Entry 6WUL (electron microscopy, 3.20 A resolution); this record covers chains D and F of the 6 polymer chains in the assembly.

Chain D:
Name: Sam35
Source organism: Thermothelomyces thermophilus
UniProt: G2QAT9 (G2QAT9_MYCTT); numbering as in UniProt; present here: 1-262, 264-333
Sequence (332 residues; each row starts with the number of its first residue; note: 1 number in that range is skipped by the numbering (no residue carries it; nothing is unmodelled there)):
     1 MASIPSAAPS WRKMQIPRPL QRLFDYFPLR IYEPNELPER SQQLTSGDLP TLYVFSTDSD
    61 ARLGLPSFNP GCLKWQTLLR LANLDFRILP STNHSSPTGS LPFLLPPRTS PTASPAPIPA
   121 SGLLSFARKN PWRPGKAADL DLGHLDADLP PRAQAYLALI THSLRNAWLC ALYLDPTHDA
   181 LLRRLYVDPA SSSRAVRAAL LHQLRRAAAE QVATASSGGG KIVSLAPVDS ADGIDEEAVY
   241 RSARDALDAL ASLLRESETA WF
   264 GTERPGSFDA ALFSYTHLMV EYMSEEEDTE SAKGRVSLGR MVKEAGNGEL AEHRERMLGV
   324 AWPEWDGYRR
Unresolved in the structure: 1-25, 129-138, 290-291

Chain F:
Name: Tom37 domain-containing protein
Source organism: Thermothelomyces thermophilus
UniProt: G2Q6R7 (G2Q6R7_MYCTT); residue numbers follow UniProt; this construct covers 1-445
Sequence (479 residues; each row starts with the number of its first residue; note: 1 number in that range is skipped by the numbering (no residue carries it; nothing is unmodelled there); numbers below 1 keep their minus sign (Met-34 is residue -34)):
   -34 MSSAWSHPQF EK
   -21 GGGSGGGSGG SAWSHPQFEK GGMAVQLHVW GPAFGLPSID AECLAAIAYL AQTLGSADYQ
    39 LIQSSPSAVP TQHLPTLYDS RTSTWIGGFT SITAHLHTHP PPTFQSAPQP TDGSSSTTTT
    99 TTTTTTAASA TADGTAYTAF LSAHAAPLLA LSLYVSSANY GAATRPAYSA VLPLPLPWTE
   159 PPAVRAAMAR RAAHLGLSSL DADAAAERAR AEERRAAADG WVAVPPHATA GRAAGGGGGG
   219 GGGGGKGGGV AAVLTPEQKS RIRLEEAARE VLDVLAEVDW AAGGGGRQVA AEVRCLAFGY
   279 LALMLLPDVP RPWLREIMEG RYPALCTFVR DFRARVFPQG GKLLPWADGG AQASASASAS
   339 ASAVALRFVR AVMAEVPLVG EWWSRWWTAR KKREVLASKG AKPAPSNDLL LLLGAGLGLT
   399 VVGAGVFFYR GLPPFGEAVQ VWRKPVVGLS SFGAAGAMFS GALYGLD
Unresolved in the structure: -34 to -33, -21 to 1, 76-104, 179-236, 425-445
Differences from the reference sequence: expression tag (-34 to -23, -21 to 0)

Interface between chain D and chain F:
Pairs across the interface - 65 pairs, chain D then chain F:
  Pro151(D) with Asp251(F); Val252(F); Glu255(F)
  Arg152(D) with Asp111(F), salt bridge; Tyr115(F); Glu255(F), hydrogen bond (backbone-side chain); Arg265(F)
  Gln154(D) with Phe118(F); Val252(F)
  Ala155(D) with Ala114(F); Tyr115(F), hydrophobic; Phe118(F), hydrophobic; Val252(F)
  Tyr156(D) with Ala110(F); Asp111(F), hydrogen bond; Ala114(F), hydrophobic
  Ala158(D) with Ala117(F); Phe118(F), hydrophobic
  Leu159(D) with Thr113(F); Ala114(F), hydrophobic; Ala117(F), hydrophobic
  His162(D) with Ala121(F)
  Cys170(D) with His-28(F), hydrogen bond
  Leu174(D) with Trp-30(F); Ser-29(F); His-28(F), hydrogen bond (backbone-backbone)
  Asp175(D) with His-28(F), salt bridge
  Pro176(D) with Ser-29(F)
  His202(D) with Trp-30(F)
  Arg205(D) with Trp-30(F)
  Arg206(D) with Trp-30(F)
  Thr214(D) with Arg169(F), hydrogen bond (backbone-side chain)
  Ser216(D) with Glu20(F); Arg169(F)
  Ser217(D) with Thr68(F)
  Gly220(D) with His51(F)
  Lys221(D) with Thr49(F); Gln50(F)
  Ile222(D) with Gln50(F), hydrogen bond (backbone-backbone)
  Val223(D) with Ala161(F)
  Ser224(D) with Ala352(F), hydrogen bond (side chain-backbone); Glu353(F), hydrogen bond
  Leu225(D) with Glu353(F), hydrogen bond (backbone-side chain)
  Pro227(D) with Arg168(F)
  Asp229(D) with Trp-30(F), hydrogen bond (backbone-side chain); Arg363(F), salt bridge
  Ser230(D) with Ala-31(F); Trp-30(F)
  Ala231(D) with Ala-31(F), hydrogen bond (backbone-backbone); Trp-30(F); Ser-29(F); Lys370(F), hydrogen bond (backbone-side chain)
  Asp232(D) with Ala-31(F); Arg363(F); Thr366(F); Ala367(F); Lys370(F)
  Glu236(D) with His-28(F); Pro-27(F); Lys370(F), salt bridge
  Arg241(D) with Ser69(F), hydrogen bond; Ala72(F)
  Asp245(D) with Thr113(F)
  Ala249(D) with Ala110(F)
  Ser252(D) with Ala110(F)
Also at the interface, not in a pair above, chain D (46 interface residues in all): Ser163, Tyr173, Ala209, Ala215, Ala226, Gly233, Asp235, Ala238, Ala246, Glu256, Lys296, Arg298
Also at the interface, not in a pair above, chain F (40 interface residues in all): Pro44, Ser107, His122, Pro160, Val162, Glu248, Ser362

Summary:
46 residues of chain D and 40 residues of chain F are in contact; the contacts include 13 hydrogen bonds and 4
salt bridges. Polar contacts include Arg152(D)-Asp111(F), Asp175(D)-His-28(F) and Asp229(D)-Arg363(F).
Here chain D is Sam35 and chain F is Tom37 domain-containing protein, both from Thermothelomyces thermophilus.
Entry 6WUL (Mitochondrial SAM complex - dimer 1 in detergent) was determined by electron microscopy together
with 6WUH, 6WUJ, 6WUM, 6WUN and 6WUT from the same study.
